1A5B - chains A and B; structure by X-ray diffraction, 2.00 A resolution.

Chain A:
Name: Tryptophan synthase (alpha chain)
Source organism: Salmonella typhimurium
Notes: EC 4.2.1.20
UniProt: P00929 (TRPA_SALTY); residues 1-268 here = UniProt positions 1-268
Amino-acid sequence (268 residues; each row starts with the number of its first residue):
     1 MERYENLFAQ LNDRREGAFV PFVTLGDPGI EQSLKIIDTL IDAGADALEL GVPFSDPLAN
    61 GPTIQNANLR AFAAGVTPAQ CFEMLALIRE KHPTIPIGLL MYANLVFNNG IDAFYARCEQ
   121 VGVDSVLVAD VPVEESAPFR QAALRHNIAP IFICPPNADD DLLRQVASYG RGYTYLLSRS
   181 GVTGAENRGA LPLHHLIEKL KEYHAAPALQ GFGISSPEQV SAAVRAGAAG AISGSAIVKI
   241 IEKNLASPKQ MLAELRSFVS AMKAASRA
Disordered / not traced: 177-195
Construct notes: engineered mutation N60 (Asp in P00929)
Residues lining bound ligands: indole-3-glycerol phosphate (IGP): F22, E49, A59, N60, I64, L100, Y102, A129, I153, Y175, G211, F212, G213, I214, I232, S233, G234, S235

Chain B:
Name: Tryptophan synthase (beta chain)
Source organism: Salmonella typhimurium
Notes: EC 4.2.1.20
UniProt: P0A2K1 (TRPB_SALTY); residues 2-397 here correspond to UniProt positions 1-396 (UniProt number = residue number - 1)
Amino-acid sequence (397 residues; numbered 1 to 397; the number before each row is that of its first residue):
     1 MTTLLNPYFG EFGGMYVPQI LMPALNQLEE AFVRAQKDPE FQAQFADLLK NYAGRPTALT
    61 KCQNITAGTR TTLYLKREDL LHGGAHKTNQ VLGQALLAKR MGKSEIIAET GAGQHGVASA
   121 LASALLGLKC RIYMGAKDVE RQSPNVFRMR LMGAEVIPVH SGSATLKDAC NEALRDWSGS
   181 YETAHYMLGT AAGPHPYPTI VREFQRMIGE ETKAQILDKE GRLPDAVIAC VGGGSNAIGM
   241 FADFINDTSV GLIGVEPGGH GIETGEHGAP LKHGRVGIYF GMKAPMMQTA DGQIEESYSI
   301 SAGLDFPSVG PQHAYLNSIG RADYVSITDD EALEAFKTLC RHEGIIPALE SSHALAHALK
   361 MMREQPEKEQ LLVVNLSGRG DKDIFTVHDI LKARGLI
Disordered / not traced: 1-2, 392-397
Construct notes: conflict L396 (Glu395 in P0A2K1)
Covalent attachments: pyridoxal phosphate (PLP) linked to K87
Ion coordination: K+: G232, G268, F306, S308
Residues lining bound ligands: pyridoxal phosphate (PLP): A85, H86, Q114, T190, C230, V231, G232, G233, G234, S235, N236, G303, L304, A348, E350, S351, S377, G378, K382

Interface between chain A and chain B:
Pairs across the interface - 60 pairs, chain A then chain B:
  P53(A) - Q293(B)  hydrogen bond (backbone-side chain)
  F54(A) - G292(B)
  F54(A) - Q293(B)
  S55(A) - Q293(B)  hydrogen bond (backbone-side chain)
  S55(A) - I294(B)  hydrogen bond (side chain-backbone)
  D56(A) - K167(B)
  D56(A) - D168(B)
  D56(A) - Y279(B)  hydrogen bond
  D56(A) - I294(B)
  P57(A) - N171(B)  hydrogen bond (backbone-side chain)
  L58(A) - Y279(B)  hydrophobic
  A59(A) - P18(B)  hydrophobic
  G61(A) - R175(B)
  Q65(A) - N171(B)  hydrogen bond
  N66(A) - S161(B)
  L69(A) - S161(B)
  L69(A) - G162(B)
  L69(A) - S163(B)
  F72(A) - Q293(B)
  P78(A) - D291(B)
  P78(A) - Q293(B)
  A103(A) - I278(B)  hydrophobic
  N104(A) - G277(B)
  N104(A) - I278(B)  hydrogen bond (side chain-backbone)
  N104(A) - Q288(B)  hydrogen bond
  N104(A) - G292(B)  hydrogen bond (side chain-backbone)
  N104(A) - I294(B)
  L105(A) - D291(B)
  L105(A) - G292(B)
  F107(A) - V276(B)
  F107(A) - G277(B)
  F107(A) - I278(B)  hydrophobic
  F107(A) - K283(B)
  N108(A) - R275(B)  hydrogen bond
  N108(A) - Q288(B)
  N108(A) - A290(B)  hydrogen bond (side chain-backbone)
  N108(A) - D291(B)
  N108(A) - G292(B)  hydrogen bond (side chain-backbone)
  A129(A) - P18(B)
  D130(A) - Y16(B)
  D130(A) - V17(B)  hydrogen bond (backbone-backbone)
  P132(A) - M15(B)
  P132(A) - V17(B)
  P132(A) - Q19(B)
  P132(A) - M22(B)  hydrophobic
  V133(A) - Q19(B)  hydrogen bond (backbone-side chain)
  E134(A) - Q19(B)  hydrogen bond
  E134(A) - M22(B)
  E135(A) - Y8(B)  hydrogen bond
  E135(A) - G14(B)
  E135(A) - M15(B)  hydrogen bond (side chain-backbone)
  E135(A) - Y16(B)
  F139(A) - I278(B)  hydrophobic
  I153(A) - Q19(B)
  P155(A) - Q19(B)
  P155(A) - I20(B)  hydrophobic
  N157(A) - I20(B)  hydrogen bond (side chain-backbone)
  N157(A) - P23(B)
  N157(A) - Y181(B)  hydrogen bond
  L162(A) - Q19(B)
Other interface residues (no listed pair), chain A (35 interface residues in all): N60, P62, T77, N109, V131, P156
Other interface residues (no listed pair), chain B (34 interface residues in all): E172, L174, M286, T289

Overview:
35 residues of chain A face 34 of chain B across their interface, with 19 hydrogen bonds. Among the polar
pairs are P53(A)-Q293(B), S55(A)-Q293(B) and S55(A)-I294(B). Chain A binds indole-3-glycerol phosphate.
Pyridoxal phosphate is covalently linked to K87(B). G232(B), G268(B), F306(B) and S308(B) coordinate K+.
Chain A is Tryptophan synthase (alpha chain) and chain B is Tryptophan synthase (beta chain), both from
Salmonella typhimurium; the structure, Cryo-crystallography of a true substrate, indole-3-glycerol phosphate,
bound to a mutant (alpha D60N) tryptophan synthase alpha2beta2 ..., was determined by X-ray diffraction
together with 1A5A from the same study.
